8TJY - chains A and C of the 8 polymer chains in the assembly; structure by electron microscopy, 2.79 A resolution.

[Chain A (and C)]
Molecule: Endonuclease GajA
Organism: Bacillus cereus
Notes: EC 3.1.-.-; chain C of this document is another copy of the same molecule, construct and numbering; everything in this record applies to it too
UniProt: J8H9C1 (GAJA_BACC6); numbering as in UniProt (aligned over 1-578)
Sequence (578 residues; row label = number of the first residue in the row):
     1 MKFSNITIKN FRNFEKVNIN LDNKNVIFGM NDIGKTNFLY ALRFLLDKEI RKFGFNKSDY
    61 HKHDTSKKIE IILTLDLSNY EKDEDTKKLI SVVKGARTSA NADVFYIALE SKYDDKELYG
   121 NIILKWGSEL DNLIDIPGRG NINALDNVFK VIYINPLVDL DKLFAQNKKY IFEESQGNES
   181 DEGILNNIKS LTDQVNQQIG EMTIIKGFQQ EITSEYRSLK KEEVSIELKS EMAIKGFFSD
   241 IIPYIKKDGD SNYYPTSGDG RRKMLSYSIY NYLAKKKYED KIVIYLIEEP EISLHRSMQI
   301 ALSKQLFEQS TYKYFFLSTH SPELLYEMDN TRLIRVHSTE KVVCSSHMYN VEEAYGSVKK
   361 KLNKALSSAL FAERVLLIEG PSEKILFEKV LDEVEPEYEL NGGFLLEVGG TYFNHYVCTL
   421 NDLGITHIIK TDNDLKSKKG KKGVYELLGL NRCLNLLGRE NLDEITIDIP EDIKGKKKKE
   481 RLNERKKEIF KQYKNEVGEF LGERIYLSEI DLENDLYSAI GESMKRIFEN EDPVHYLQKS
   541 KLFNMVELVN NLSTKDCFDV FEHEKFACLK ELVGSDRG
Disordered / not traced: 159-257, 576-578
Curated features (UniProtKB/Swiss-Prot):
  - binding site (ATP): Asp32 to Thr36
  - binding site (a divalent metal cation): Glu379, Glu383, Asp463, Glu464, Glu513
  - site (Interaction with GajB): Lys94, Arg97
  - mutagenesis: Lys35 (K35A: Retains endonuclease activity), His320 (H320A: Retains endonuclease activity, ATP only partially inhibits endonuclease activity), Glu379 (E379A: Loss of endonuclease activity), Asp511 (D511A: Loss of endonuclease activity), Lys541 (K541A: Loss of endonuclease activity)
Reported in the primary citation:
  - mutagenesis - E379A: decreased growth
  - catalytic residues: Glu379, Glu383, Glu513 (proposed by the authors, not directly observed)
  - mutagenesis - E379A: abolished catalytic activity (citing earlier work)

[How chain A and chain C interact]
Residue-residue contacts (29; chain A residue first):
  Arg51(A) with Asn141(C), hydrogen bond (backbone-side chain)
  Lys52(A) with Lys52(C); Phe53(C)
  Phe53(A) with Lys52(C); Asn141(C)
  Lys116(A) with Asp280(C), salt bridge
  Tyr119(A) with Asn141(C), hydrogen bond; Ile142(C), hydrophobic
  Asn121(A) with Arg139(C), hydrogen bond (side chain-backbone); Gly140(C); Asn141(C), hydrogen bond (side chain-backbone); Ile142(C)
  Ile122(A) with Gly140(C); Asn141(C)
  Ile123(A) with Arg139(C)
  Asp135(A) with Arg139(C), salt bridge
  Arg139(A) with Asn121(C), hydrogen bond (backbone-side chain); Ile123(C); Asp135(C), salt bridge
  Gly140(A) with Asn121(C); Ile122(C)
  Asn141(A) with Arg51(C), hydrogen bond (side chain-backbone); Phe53(C); Tyr119(C), hydrogen bond; Asn121(C), hydrogen bond (backbone-side chain); Ile122(C)
  Ile142(A) with Tyr119(C), hydrophobic; Asn121(C)
  Asp280(A) with Lys116(C), salt bridge
Also at the interface, not in a pair above, chain A (17 interface residues in all): Glu117, Lys125, Lys281
Also at the interface, not in a pair above, chain C (17 interface residues in all): Glu117, Lys125, Lys281

[In short]
The chain A/chain C interface involves 17 residues from each chain, with 8 hydrogen bonds and 4 salt bridges.
Polar contacts include Lys116(A)-Asp280(C), Asp135(A)-Arg139(C) and Arg51(A)-Asn141(C). From the paper:
catalytic residues Glu379(A), Glu383(A) and Glu513(A); E379A of chain A reduces growth.
Chain A and chain C are both Endonuclease GajA (Bacillus cereus); the structure, Structure of Gabija AB
complex, was determined by electron microscopy (same publication as 8TK0 and 8TK1).
